PDB entry 1H6K | X-ray diffraction, 2.00 A resolution | chains A and X

# Chain A
Name: CBP80
Source organism: Homo sapiens
Notes: fragment: mif4g domain
UniProtKB: Q09161 (CB80_HUMAN); numbering as in UniProt; present here: 20-670, 685-790
Amino-acid sequence (757 residues; row label = number of the first residue in the row; note: 14 numbers in that range are skipped by the numbering (no residue carries them; nothing is unmodelled there)):
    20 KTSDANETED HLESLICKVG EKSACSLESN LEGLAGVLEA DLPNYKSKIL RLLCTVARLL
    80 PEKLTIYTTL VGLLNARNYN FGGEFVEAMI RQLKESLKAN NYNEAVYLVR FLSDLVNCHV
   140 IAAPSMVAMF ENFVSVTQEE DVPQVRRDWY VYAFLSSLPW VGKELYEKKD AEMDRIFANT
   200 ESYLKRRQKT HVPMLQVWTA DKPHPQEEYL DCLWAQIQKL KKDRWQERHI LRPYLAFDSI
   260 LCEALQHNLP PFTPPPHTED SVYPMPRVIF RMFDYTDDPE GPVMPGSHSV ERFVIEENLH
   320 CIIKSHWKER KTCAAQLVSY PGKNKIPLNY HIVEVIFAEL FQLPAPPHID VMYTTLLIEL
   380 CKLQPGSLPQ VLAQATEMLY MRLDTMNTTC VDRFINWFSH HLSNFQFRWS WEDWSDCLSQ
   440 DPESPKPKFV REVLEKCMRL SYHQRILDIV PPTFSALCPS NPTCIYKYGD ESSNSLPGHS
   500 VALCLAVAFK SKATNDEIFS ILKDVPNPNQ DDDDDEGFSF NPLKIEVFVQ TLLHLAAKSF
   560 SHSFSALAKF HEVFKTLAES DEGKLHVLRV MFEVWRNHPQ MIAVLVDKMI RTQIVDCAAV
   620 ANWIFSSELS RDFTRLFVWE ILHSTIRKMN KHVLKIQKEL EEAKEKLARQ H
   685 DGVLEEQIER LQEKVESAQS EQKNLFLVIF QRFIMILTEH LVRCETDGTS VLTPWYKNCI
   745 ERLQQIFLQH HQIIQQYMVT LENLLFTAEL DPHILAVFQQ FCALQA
Disordered / not traced: 20-26, 527-538, 666-670, 685-689
Differences from the reference sequence: engineered mutation Ser479 (Ala in Q09161)
Curated features (UniProtKB/Swiss-Prot):
  - modified residue: Thr21 (Phosphothreonine), Ser22 (Phosphoserine), Ser201 (Phosphoserine), Lys204 (N6-acetyllysine), Lys698 (N6-acetyllysine)
  - mutagenesis: Thr21 to Ser22 (Reduced phosphorylation by RPS6KB1. Abolishes phosphorylation by RPS6KB1; when associated with A-7)

# Chain X
Name: 20 kDa nuclear cap binding protein
Source organism: Homo sapiens
Notes: fragment: rnp domain
UniProtKB: P52298 (CB20_HUMAN); residue numbers follow UniProt; this construct covers 22-77, 79-120
Amino-acid sequence (98 residues; row label = number of the first residue in the row; note: 1 number in that range is skipped by the numbering (no residue carries it; nothing is unmodelled there)):
    22 DQHFRGDNEE QEKLLKKSCT LYVGNLSFYT TEEQIYELFS KSGDIKKIIM GLDKMK
    79 TACGFCFVEY YSRADAENAM RYINGTRLDD RIIRTDWDAG FK
Disordered / not traced: 22-37, 77, 79-80, 119-120
Curated features (UniProtKB/Swiss-Prot):
  - binding site (mRNA): Tyr43, Arg112 to Asp116
  - mutagenesis: Phe25 (F25A: Does not affect mRNA cap-binding), Tyr43 (Y43A: Abolishes mRNA cap-binding; Y43F: Does not affect mRNA cap-binding), Asn46 (N46A: Does not affect mRNA cap-binding), Phe83 (F83A: Abolishes mRNA cap-binding), Phe85 (F85A: Impairs mRNA cap-binding), Arg112 (R112A/T: Does not affect mRNA cap-binding), Asp114 (D114A: Does not affect mRNA cap-binding), Asp116 (D116A: Abolishes mRNA cap-binding), Phe119 (F119A: Does not affect mRNA cap-binding)

# Chain A / chain X interface
Contacting residue pairs (46):
  Trp326(A) - Asn96(X)
  Trp326(A) - Arg99(X)
  Trp326(A) - Tyr100(X)  hydrogen bond (backbone-side chain)
  Lys327(A) - Arg99(X)
  Lys327(A) - Tyr100(X)
  Arg329(A) - Arg99(X)  hydrogen bond (side chain-backbone)
  Arg329(A) - Tyr100(X)
  Arg329(A) - Asn102(X)  hydrogen bond (side chain-backbone)
  Arg329(A) - Gly103(X)
  Ile368(A) - Lys62(X)
  Ile368(A) - Ser63(X)
  Ile368(A) - Asn96(X)
  Ile368(A) - Tyr100(X)  hydrophobic
  Val370(A) - Lys62(X)
  Val370(A) - Tyr100(X)  hydrophobic
  Met371(A) - Tyr100(X)  hydrophobic
  Thr374(A) - Tyr100(X)
  Asn415(A) - Lys62(X)
  His419(A) - Leu59(X)
  His419(A) - Lys62(X)
  Asn423(A) - Thr104(X)
  Asn423(A) - Arg105(X)  hydrogen bond (side chain-backbone)
  Gln425(A) - Asp108(X)
  Lys455(A) - Glu58(X)  salt bridge
  Arg458(A) - Gln55(X)
  Arg458(A) - Glu58(X)  salt bridge
  Leu459(A) - Glu58(X)
  Leu459(A) - Leu59(X)
  Ser460(A) - Gln55(X)  hydrogen bond (backbone-side chain)
  Tyr461(A) - Tyr50(X)  hydrogen bond (side chain-backbone)
  Tyr461(A) - Thr51(X)
  Tyr461(A) - Gln55(X)
  Tyr461(A) - Asp107(X)  hydrogen bond
  Ser558(A) - Glu54(X)
  Phe559(A) - Glu53(X)
  Phe559(A) - Glu54(X)  hydrogen bond (backbone-side chain)
  Phe559(A) - Tyr57(X)  hydrophobic
  Ser560(A) - Glu53(X)  hydrogen bond
  Phe563(A) - Tyr57(X)
  Gln599(A) - Glu54(X)  hydrogen bond (side chain-backbone)
  Gln599(A) - Glu58(X)
  Lys607(A) - Lys67(X)
  Arg610(A) - Asp65(X)
  Arg610(A) - Tyr89(X)  hydrogen bond
  Arg646(A) - Asp65(X)  salt bridge
  Lys650(A) - Asp65(X)  salt bridge
Other interface residues (no listed pair), chain A (28 interface residues in all): Lys381, Ser422, Val603
Other interface residues (no listed pair), chain X (25 interface residues in all): Ser48, Ile101, Leu106

# Overview
28 residues of chain A and 25 residues of chain X are in contact, with 11 hydrogen bonds and 4 salt bridges.
Polar contacts include Lys455(A)-Glu58(X), Arg458(A)-Glu58(X) and Arg646(A)-Asp65(X).
Here chain A is CBP80 and chain X is 20 kDa nuclear cap binding protein, both from Homo sapiens. Entry 1H6K
(nuclear Cap Binding Complex) was determined by X-ray diffraction.
